PDB entry 7YZF | X-ray diffraction, 2.18 A resolution | chains A and C of the 3 polymer chains in the assembly

== Chain A ==
Molecule: 16-nt DNA strand
Sequence (16 nucleotides; each row starts with the number of its first residue):
     1 AGATTGTTTA TTGAGA

== Chain C ==
Name: Hepatocyte nuclear factor 3-beta
Source organism: Homo sapiens
UniProtKB: Q9Y261 (FOXA2_HUMAN); residue numbers follow UniProt; this construct covers 149-273
Amino-acid sequence (125 residues; row label = number of the first residue in the row):
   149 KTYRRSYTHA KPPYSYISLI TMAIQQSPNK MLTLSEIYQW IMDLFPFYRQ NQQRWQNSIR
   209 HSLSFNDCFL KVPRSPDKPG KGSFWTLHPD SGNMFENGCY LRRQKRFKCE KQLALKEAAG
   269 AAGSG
Disordered / not traced: 149-152, 239-273
Ion coordination: K+: Leu211, Ser212, Asn214, Phe217
Curated features (UniProtKB/Swiss-Prot):
  - DNA-binding region: Lys159 to Gln252 (Fork-head)
  - modified residue: Thr156 (Phosphothreonine), Ser212 (Phosphoserine)

== How chain A and chain C interact ==
Pairs across the interface (20; chain A residue first):
  DT4(A) with Lys229(C), phosphate contact
  DT5(A) with Leu182(C), sugar contact; Ser183(C), phosphate contact; Tyr186(C), phosphate contact; Lys229(C), salt bridge to the phosphate; Gly230(C), phosphate contact
  DG6(A) with Leu182(C), phosphate contact; Arg208(C), base contact; Ser212(C), sugar contact; Lys219(C), phosphate contact; Gly230(C), phosphate contact; Ser231(C), hydrogen bond to the phosphate; Trp233(C), hydrogen bond to the phosphate
  DT7(A) with Arg208(C), base contact; Ser212(C), hydrogen bond to the phosphate; Lys219(C), salt bridge to the phosphate; Trp233(C), phosphate contact
  DT8(A) with His209(C), base contact; Ser212(C), base contact
  DT9(A) with His209(C), hydrogen bond to the base
Also at the interface, not in a pair above, chain A (7 interface residues in all): DA10
Also at the interface, not in a pair above, chain C (12 interface residues in all): Phe213

== In short ==
Chain A and chain C form an interface of 7 and 12 residues respectively; the contacts include 4 hydrogen bonds
and 2 salt bridges. Among the polar pairs are DT9(A)-His209(C), DG6(A)-Ser231(C) and DG6(A)-Trp233(C). UniProt
lists a DNA-binding region on chain C.
Chain A is a 16-nt DNA strand and chain C is Hepatocyte nuclear factor 3-beta (Homo sapiens); the structure,
Crystal structure of the human FoxA2 bound to the TGTTTATT site (forkhead motif ATAAACA), was determined by
X-ray diffraction, deposited together with 7YZ7, 7YZA, 7YZB, 7YZC, 7YZD, 7YZE and 7YZG.
